PDB entry 8YHD | electron microscopy, 2.93 A resolution | chains D and N of the 15 polymer chains in the assembly

== Chain D ==
Name: a protein
Chain sequence (200 residues; each row starts with the number of its first residue):
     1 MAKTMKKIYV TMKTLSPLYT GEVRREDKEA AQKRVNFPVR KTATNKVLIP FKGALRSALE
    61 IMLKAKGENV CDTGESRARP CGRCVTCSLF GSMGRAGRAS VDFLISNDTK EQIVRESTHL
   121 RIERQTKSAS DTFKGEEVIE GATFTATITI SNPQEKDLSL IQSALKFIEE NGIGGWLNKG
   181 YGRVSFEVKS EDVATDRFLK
Not modelled in the structure: 1
Metal / ion sites: Zn2+: Cys71, Cys81, Cys84, Cys87

== Chain N ==
Molecule: 52-nt RNA strand
Sequence (52 nucleotides; numbered -11 to 40; the number before each row is that of its first residue; numbers below 1 keep their minus sign (G-11 is residue -11)):
   -11 GAACACCCAA UAGCGAAGCG CACCUAAUUU CGAAUCCAGC AUGAGAAGCU AA
Not modelled in the structure: -11 to 2, 38-40

== Interface between chain D and chain N ==
Pairs across the interface - 15 pairs, chain D then chain N:
  Asn36(D) - A14(N)  hydrogen bond to the sugar
  Asn36(D) - A15(N)  hydrogen bond to the phosphate
  Phe37(D) - A15(N)  base contact
  Phe37(D) - U16(N)  base contact
  Arg77(D) - A21(N)  hydrogen bond to the sugar
  Arg77(D) - A22(N)  sugar contact
  Met93(D) - U23(N)  base contact
  Thr118(D) - A14(N)  base contact
  Asp131(D) - A15(N)  base contact
  Thr132(D) - U13(N)  hydrogen bond to the base
  Thr132(D) - A14(N)  sugar contact
  Thr132(D) - A15(N)  base contact
  Phe133(D) - A14(N)  sugar contact
  Phe133(D) - A15(N)  base contact
  Lys134(D) - A14(N)  hydrogen bond to the sugar

== Overview ==
9 residues of chain D face 7 of chain N across their interface, with 5 hydrogen bonds. Among the polar pairs
are Thr132(D)-U13(N), Asn36(D)-A14(N) and Arg77(D)-A21(N). The Zn2+ site is built by Cys71(D), Cys81(D),
Cys84(D) and Cys87(D).
Chain D is a protein and chain N is a 52-nt RNA strand; the structure, Cryo-EM structure of CTR-bound type VII
CRISPR-Cas complex at post-state I, was determined by electron microscopy (same publication as 8YHE, 8Z4J,
8Z4L, 8Z99, 8Z9C and 8Z9E).
